PDB entry 6O0M | X-ray diffraction, 1.75 A resolution | chain A

# Chain A
Protein: Apoptosis regulator Bcl-2, Bcl-2-like protein 1
Organism: Homo sapiens
UniProt: chimeric construct of P10415, Q07817: residues 1-34 from P10415 (BCL2_HUMAN), isoform P10415-2 positions 1-34 (same numbers); residues 76-91 from Q07817 positions 29-44 (UniProt number = residue number - 47); residues 92-207 from P10415 (BCL2_HUMAN), isoform P10415-2 positions 92-207 (same numbers)
Amino-acid sequence (166 residues; numbered 1 to 207; 41 numbers in that range are skipped by the numbering (no residue carries them; nothing is unmodelled there); the number before each row is that of its first residue):
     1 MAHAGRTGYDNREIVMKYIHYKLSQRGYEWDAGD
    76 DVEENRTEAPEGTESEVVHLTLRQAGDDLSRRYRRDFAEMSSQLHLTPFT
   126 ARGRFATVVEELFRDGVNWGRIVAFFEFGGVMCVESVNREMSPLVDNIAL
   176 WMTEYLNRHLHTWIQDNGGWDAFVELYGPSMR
Disordered / not traced: 1-7, 76-89, 204-207
Construct notes: engineered mutation Leu104 (Phe in P10415)
Swiss-Prot annotation at these positions:
  - motif: Asp10 to Trp30 (BH4), Val93 to Arg107 (BH3), Glu136 to Gly155 (BH1), Thr187 to Tyr202 (BH2)
  - site: Asp34 (Cleavage)
  - region: Val92 to Arg107 (Required for interaction with SEPTIN4 isoform ARTS. Required XIAP-mediated ubiquitination and apoptosis)
Residues lining bound ligands: LBM (4-{4-[(4'-chloro-5,5-dimethyl[3,4,5,6-tetrahydro[1,1'-biphenyl]]-2-yl)methyl]piperazin-1-yl}-N-[(3-nitro-4-{[(oxan-4-yl )methyl]amino}phenyl)sulfonyl]-2-[(1H-pyrrolo[2,3-b]pyridin-5-yl)oxy]benzamide): Ala100, Asp103, Leu104, Arg107, Tyr108, Asp111, Phe112, Met115, Val133, Glu136, Leu137, Asn143, Trp144, Gly145, Arg146, Val148, Ala149, Glu152, Phe153, Val156, Phe198, Tyr202
What the authors report for this chain:
  - conformationally variable residues (side-chain flip): Phe112
  - contacts within the chain: Leu104-Phe112
  - binding site for LBM: Phe112
  - mutagenesis - G101V, F104L: decreased binding to LBM
  - mutagenesis - F104L: unchanged binding to BIM
  - mutagenesis - F104L: unchanged binding to BAX
  - mutagenesis - G101A (Kd 110 pM), E152A (Kd 27 pM): unchanged binding to LBM
  - mutagenesis - G101V/E152A, E152A: unchanged binding to BIMBH3
  - mutagenesis - E152A: unchanged binding to BAXBH3
  - mutagenesis - G101V/E152A (10-fold): increased binding to LBM
  - mutagenesis - G101V (100-fold), G101V/E152A (Kd 5.3 nM): decreased binding to S55746

# Overview
Ligands of chain A: compound LBM. From the paper: a binding site for LBM at Phe112; G101V and F104L reduce
binding to LBM; 5 substitutions were tested in all.
Chain A is Apoptosis regulator Bcl-2, Bcl-2-like protein 1 (Homo sapiens); the structure, crystal structure of
BCL-2 F104L mutation with venetoclax, was determined by X-ray diffraction together with 6O0K, 6O0L, 6O0O and
6O0P from the same study.
